1OHH - chains F and G of the 8 polymer chains in the assembly; structure by X-ray diffraction, 2.80 A resolution.

Chain F:
Molecule: ATP synthase subunit beta, mitochondrial
Source organism: Bos taurus
Notes: EC 3.6.3.14
Reference sequence: P00829 (ATPB_BOVIN); residues -3 to 478 here correspond to UniProt positions 47-528 (UniProt number = residue number + 50)
Chain sequence (482 residues; numbered -3 to 478; the number before each row is that of its first residue; numbers below 1 keep their minus sign (Ala-3 is residue -3)):
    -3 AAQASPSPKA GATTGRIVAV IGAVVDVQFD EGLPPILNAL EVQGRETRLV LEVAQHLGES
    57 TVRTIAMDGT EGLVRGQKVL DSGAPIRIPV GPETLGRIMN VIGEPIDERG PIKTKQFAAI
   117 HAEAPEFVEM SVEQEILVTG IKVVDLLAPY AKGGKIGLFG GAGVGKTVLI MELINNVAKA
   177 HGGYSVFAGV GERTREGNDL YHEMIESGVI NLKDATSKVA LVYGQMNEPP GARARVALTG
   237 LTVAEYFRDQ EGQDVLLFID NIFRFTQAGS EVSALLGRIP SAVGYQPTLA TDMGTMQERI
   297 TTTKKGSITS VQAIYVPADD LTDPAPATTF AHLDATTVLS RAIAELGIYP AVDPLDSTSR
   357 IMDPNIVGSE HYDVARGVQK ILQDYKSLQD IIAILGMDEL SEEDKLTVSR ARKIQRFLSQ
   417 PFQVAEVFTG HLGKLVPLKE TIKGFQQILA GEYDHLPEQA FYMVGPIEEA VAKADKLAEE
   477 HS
Unresolved in the structure: -3 to 8, 475-478
Ion coordination: Mg2+: Thr163, Glu188 (together with AMP-PNP)
Residues lining bound ligands:
  - AMP-PNP (ANP; phosphoaminophosphonic acid-adenylate ester), molecule 1: Gly157, Ala158, Gly159, Val160, Gly161, Lys162, Thr163, Val164, Glu188, Arg189, Tyr311, Tyr345, Phe418, Ala421, Phe424, Thr425
  - AMP-PNP (ANP), molecule 2: Ser355, Met358, Tyr368
Swiss-Prot annotation at these positions:
  - binding site (ADP): Gly159, Val160, Gly161, Lys162, Thr163, Val164
  - binding site (ATP): Gly159, Gly161, Lys162, Thr163, Val164, Arg189
  - binding site (phosphate): Gly159, Val160, Gly161, Lys162, Thr163
  - binding site (Mg(2+)): Thr163, Glu188
  - modified residue: Lys74 (N6-acetyllysine), Lys111 (N6-acetyllysine), Lys148 (N6-acetyllysine), Lys209 (N6-acetyllysine), Lys214 (N6-acetyllysine), Thr262 (Phosphothreonine), Ser365 (Phosphoserine), Lys376 (N6-acetyllysine), Ser383 (Phosphoserine), Lys430 (N6-acetyllysine), Lys435 (N6-acetyllysine), Lys472 (N6-acetyllysine)
  - glycosylation: Ser56 (O-linked (GlcNAc) serine)

Chain G:
Molecule: ATP synthase subunit gamma, mitochondrial
Source organism: Bos taurus
Reference sequence: P05631 (ATPG_BOVIN); residues 1-272 here correspond to UniProt positions 26-297 (UniProt number = residue number + 25)
Chain sequence (272 residues; numbered 1 to 272; the number before each row is that of its first residue):
     1 ATLKDITRRL KSIKNIQKIT KSMKMVAAAK YARAERELKP ARVYGVGSLA LYEKADIKTP
    61 EDKKKHLIIG VSSDRGLCGA IHSSVAKQMK SEAANLAAAG KEVKIIGVGD KIRSILHRTH
   121 SDQFLVTFKE VGRRPPTFGD ASVIALELLN SGYEFDEGSI IFNRFRSVIS YKTEEKPIFS
   181 LDTISSAESM SIYDDIDADV LRNYQEYSLA NIIYYSLKES TTSEQSARMT AMDNASKNAS
   241 EMIDKLTLTF NRTRQAVITK ELIEIISGAA AL
Unresolved in the structure: 31-76, 89-220
Swiss-Prot annotation at these positions:
  - modified residue: Lys14 (N6-acetyllysine), Lys24 (N6-succinyllysine), Lys30 (N6-acetyllysine), Lys90 (N6-acetyllysine), Ser121 (Phosphoserine), Lys129 (N6-acetyllysine), Lys172 (N6-acetyllysine), Lys245 (N6-succinyllysine)

Interface between chain F and chain G:
Residue-residue contacts (13):
  Ile275(F) - Ala271(G)  hydrophobic
  Pro276(F) - Ser267(G)
  Ala389(F) - Asn238(G)
  Ala389(F) - Met242(G)  hydrophobic
  Ile390(F) - Ile16(G)  hydrophobic
  Ile390(F) - Ala235(G)
  Ile390(F) - Ala239(G)  hydrophobic
  Ile390(F) - Met242(G)  hydrophobic
  Leu391(F) - Leu77(G)  hydrophobic
  Asp394(F) - Gly79(G)
  Asp394(F) - Ala80(G)  hydrogen bond (side chain-backbone)
  Glu395(F) - Leu77(G)
  Glu398(F) - Lys87(G)  salt bridge
Other interface residues (no listed pair), chain F (9 interface residues in all): Asp386
Other interface residues (no listed pair), chain G (12 interface residues in all): Arg9

In short:
9 residues of chain F face 12 of chain G across their interface; the contacts include 1 hydrogen bond and 1
salt bridge. Polar pairs include Glu398(F)-Lys87(G) and Asp394(F)-Ala80(G). Ligands of chain F: AMP-PNP.
Here chain F is ATP synthase subunit beta, mitochondrial and chain G is ATP synthase subunit gamma,
mitochondrial, both from Bos taurus. Entry 1OHH (BOVINE MITOCHONDRIAL F1-ATPASE complexed with the inhibitor
protein IF1) was determined by X-ray diffraction.
